PDB entry 9BTL | electron microscopy, 2.96 A resolution | chains E and H of the 8 polymer chains in the assembly

Chain E:
Name: Envelope glycoprotein Gp120
Source organism: Human immunodeficiency virus 1
UniProtKB: Q2N0S6 (Q2N0S6_9HIV1); the construct lacks a stretch of the UniProt sequence and is renumbered around it, so the offset changes along the chain: 31-140 = UniProt 30-139; 149-186 = UniProt 140-177; 189-309 = UniProt 188-308; 312-323 = UniProt 309-320; 2 more segments
Sequence (476 residues; each row starts with the number of its first residue; note: 26 numbers in that range are skipped by the numbering (no residue carries them; nothing is unmodelled there); a row labelled like 186A-186J holds insertion residues (186A, then the next letters in order)):
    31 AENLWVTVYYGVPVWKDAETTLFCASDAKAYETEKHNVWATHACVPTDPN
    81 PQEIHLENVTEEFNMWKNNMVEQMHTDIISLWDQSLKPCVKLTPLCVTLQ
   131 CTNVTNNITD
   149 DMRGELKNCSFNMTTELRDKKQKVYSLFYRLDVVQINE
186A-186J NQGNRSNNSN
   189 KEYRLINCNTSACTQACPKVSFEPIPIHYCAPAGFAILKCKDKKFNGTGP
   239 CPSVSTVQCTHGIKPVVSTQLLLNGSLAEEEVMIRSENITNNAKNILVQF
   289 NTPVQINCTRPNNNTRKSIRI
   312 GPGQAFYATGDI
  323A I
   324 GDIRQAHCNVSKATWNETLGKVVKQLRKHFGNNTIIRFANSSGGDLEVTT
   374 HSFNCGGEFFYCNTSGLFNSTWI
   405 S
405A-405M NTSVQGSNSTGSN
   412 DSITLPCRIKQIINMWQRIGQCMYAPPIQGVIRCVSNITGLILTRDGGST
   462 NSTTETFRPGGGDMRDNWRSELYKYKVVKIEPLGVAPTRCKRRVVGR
Unresolved in the structure: 31-32, 58-65, 186A-186J, 405A-405M, 506-508
Construct notes: engineered mutation Cys201 (Ile200 in Q2N0S6), Asn332 (Thr330 in Q2N0S6), Cys433 (Ala430 in Q2N0S6), Cys501 (Ala498 in Q2N0S6)
Cystine bridges: Cys54-Cys74, Cys119-Cys205, Cys126-Cys196, Cys201-Cys433, Cys218-Cys247, Cys228-Cys239, Cys296-Cys331, Cys378-Cys445, Cys385-Cys418
Covalently attached groups: N-acetylglucosamine (NAG) linked to Asn88, Asn133, Asn137, Asn160, Asn197, Asn234, Asn262, Asn276, Asn295, Asn301, Asn332, Asn339, Asn355, Asn363, Asn386, Asn392, Asn448; glycan linked to Asn156
From the paper describing this entry:
  - post-translational modification sites: Asn156, Asn160

Chain H:
Name: 41328-a.01 heavy chain
Source organism: Macaca mulatta
Sequence (245 residues; numbered 1 to 225 plus 20 insertion-coded residues; the number before each row is that of its first residue; a row labelled like 82A-82C holds insertion residues (82A, then the next letters in order)):
     1 QVQLQQWGEGLVKPSETLSLSCAVYGGSISGHYYW
   35A S
    36 WIRQAPGKGLEWIGKID
   52A A
    53 NSASTNYNPSFKNRVSISKDTSKKQFYLNL
82A-82C HSV
    83 TAADTAVYYCARGSIYYE
100A-100O DDDGYYYSEATYLHL
   101 HLWGQGVVVTVSSASTKGPSVFPLAPSSRSTSESTAALGCLVKDYFPEPV
   151 TVSWNSGSLTSGVHTFPAVLQSSGLYSLSSVVTVPSSSLGTQTYVCNVNH
   201 KPSNTKVDKRVEIKTCGGGLEVLFQ
Unresolved in the structure: 114-225
Cystine bridges: Cys22-Cys92

Chain E / chain H interface:
Contacting residue pairs - 11 pairs, chain E then chain H:
  Asn160(E) - Tyr100G(H)
  Leu165(E) - Tyr100F(H)
  Arg166(E) - Tyr100E(H)
  Asp167(E) - Tyr100E(H)
  Asp167(E) - Tyr100F(H)  hydrogen bond (backbone-backbone)
  Lys168(E) - Tyr100F(H)
  Lys169(E) - Tyr100F(H)  hydrogen bond (backbone-backbone)
  Lys169(E) - Tyr100G(H)
  Gln170(E) - Glu100I(H)
  Lys171(E) - Glu100I(H)  hydrogen bond (backbone-side chain)
  Lys171(E) - Thr100K(H)
Also at the interface, not in a pair above, chain H (8 interface residues in all): Gly100D, Ser100H, Tyr100L
The authors on this interface:
  - residue pairs: Tyr100F(H)-Lys168(E), Glu100I(H)-Lys171(E) (hydrogen bond), Tyr100G(H)-Lys169(E)
  - epitope / paratope residues, chain E: Lys168(E)
  - epitope / paratope residues, chain H: Tyr100F(H), Tyr100G(H), Glu100I(H)

Overview:
The chain E/chain H interface involves 8 residues from each chain, with 3 hydrogen bonds. Polar contacts
include Lys171(E)-Glu100I(H), Asp167(E)-Tyr100F(H) and Lys169(E)-Tyr100F(H). The paper describes contacts
between Tyr100F(H) and Lys168(E) and Tyr100G(H) and Lys169(E); a hydrogen bond between Glu100I(H) and
Lys171(E). From the paper: epitope/paratope residues Lys168(E) and Tyr100F(H) among others; modification sites
Asn156(E) and Asn160(E).
Here chain E is Envelope glycoprotein Gp120 (Human immunodeficiency virus 1) and chain H is 41328-a.01 heavy
chain (Macaca mulatta). Entry 9BTL (Cryo-EM structure of rhesus antibody 41328-a.01 in complex with HIV-1 Env
BG505 DS-SOSIP) was determined by electron microscopy together with 9BNK, 9BNM, 9BNP, 9BTH, 9BTI, 9BTJ and
9BTV from the same study.
